Entry 9N5F (X-ray diffraction, 3.60 A resolution); this record covers chains A and B of the 13 polymer chains in the assembly.

== Chain A ==
Molecule: DNA-directed RNA polymerase II subunit RPB1
Source organism: Saccharomyces cerevisiae S288C
Notes: EC 2.7.7.6
Reference sequence: P04050 (RPB1_YEAST); residue numbers follow UniProt; this construct covers 1-1733
Sequence (1733 residues; each row starts with the number of its first residue):
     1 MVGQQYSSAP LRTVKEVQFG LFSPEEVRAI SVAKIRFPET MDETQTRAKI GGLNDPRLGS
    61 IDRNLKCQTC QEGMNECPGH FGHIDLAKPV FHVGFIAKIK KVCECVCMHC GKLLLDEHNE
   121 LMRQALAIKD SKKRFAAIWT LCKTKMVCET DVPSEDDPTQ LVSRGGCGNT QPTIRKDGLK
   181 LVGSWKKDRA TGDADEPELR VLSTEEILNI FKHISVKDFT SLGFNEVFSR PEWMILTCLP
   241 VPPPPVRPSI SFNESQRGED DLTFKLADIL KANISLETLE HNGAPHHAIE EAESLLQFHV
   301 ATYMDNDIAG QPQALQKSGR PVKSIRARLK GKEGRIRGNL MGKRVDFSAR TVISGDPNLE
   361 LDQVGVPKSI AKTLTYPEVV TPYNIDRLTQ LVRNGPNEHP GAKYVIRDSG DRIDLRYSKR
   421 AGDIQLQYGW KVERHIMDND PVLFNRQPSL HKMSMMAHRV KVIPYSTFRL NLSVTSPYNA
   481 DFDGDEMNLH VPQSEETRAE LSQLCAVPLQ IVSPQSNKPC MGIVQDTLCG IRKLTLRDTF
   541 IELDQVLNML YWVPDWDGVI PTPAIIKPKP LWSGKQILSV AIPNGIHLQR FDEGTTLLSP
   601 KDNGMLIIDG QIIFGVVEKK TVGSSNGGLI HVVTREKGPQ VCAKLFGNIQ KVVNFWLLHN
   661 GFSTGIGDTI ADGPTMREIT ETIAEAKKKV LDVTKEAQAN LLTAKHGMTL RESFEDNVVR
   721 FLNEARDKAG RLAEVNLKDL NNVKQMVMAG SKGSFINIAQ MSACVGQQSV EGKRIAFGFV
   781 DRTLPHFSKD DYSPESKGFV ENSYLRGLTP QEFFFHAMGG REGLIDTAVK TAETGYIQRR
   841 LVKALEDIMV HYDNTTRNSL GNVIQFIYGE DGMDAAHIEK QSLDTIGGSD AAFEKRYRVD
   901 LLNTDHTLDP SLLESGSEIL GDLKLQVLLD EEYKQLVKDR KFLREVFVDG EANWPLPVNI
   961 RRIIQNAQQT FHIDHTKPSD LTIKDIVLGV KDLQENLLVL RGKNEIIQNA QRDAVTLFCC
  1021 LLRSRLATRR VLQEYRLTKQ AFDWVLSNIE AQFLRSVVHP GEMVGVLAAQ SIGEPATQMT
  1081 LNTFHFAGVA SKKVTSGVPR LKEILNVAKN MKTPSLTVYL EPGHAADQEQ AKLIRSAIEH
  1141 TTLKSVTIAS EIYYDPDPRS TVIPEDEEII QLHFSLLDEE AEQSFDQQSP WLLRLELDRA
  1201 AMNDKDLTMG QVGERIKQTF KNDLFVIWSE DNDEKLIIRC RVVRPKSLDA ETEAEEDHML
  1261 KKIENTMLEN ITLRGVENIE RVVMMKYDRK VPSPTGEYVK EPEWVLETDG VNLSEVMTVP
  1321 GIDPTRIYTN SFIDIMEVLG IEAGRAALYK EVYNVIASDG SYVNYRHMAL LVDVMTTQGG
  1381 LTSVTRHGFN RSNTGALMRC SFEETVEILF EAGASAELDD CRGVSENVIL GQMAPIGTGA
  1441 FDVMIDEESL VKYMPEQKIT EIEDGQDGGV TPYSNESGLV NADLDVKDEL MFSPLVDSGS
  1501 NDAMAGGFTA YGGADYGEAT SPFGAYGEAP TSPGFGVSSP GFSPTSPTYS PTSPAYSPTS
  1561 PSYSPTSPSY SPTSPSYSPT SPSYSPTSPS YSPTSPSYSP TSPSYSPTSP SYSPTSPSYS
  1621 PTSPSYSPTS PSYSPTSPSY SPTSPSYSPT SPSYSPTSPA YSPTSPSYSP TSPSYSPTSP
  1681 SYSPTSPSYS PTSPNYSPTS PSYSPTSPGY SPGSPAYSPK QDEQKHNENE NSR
Unresolved in the structure: 1-2, 154-160, 187-198, 250-256, 1082-1091, 1177-1186, 1244-1256, 1447-1733
Curated features (UniProtKB/Swiss-Prot):
  - region: Pro248 to Asp260 (Lid loop), Asn306 to Lys323 (Rudder loop), Pro810 to Glu822 (Bridging helix)
  - binding site (Zn(2+)): Cys67, Cys70, Cys77, His80, Cys107, Cys110, Cys148, Cys167
  - binding site (Mg(2+)): Asp481, Asp483, Asp485
  - modified residue: Thr1471 (Phosphothreonine)
  - cross-link (Glycyl lysine isopeptide (Lys-Gly)): Lys695 (interchain with G-Cter in ubiquitin), Lys1246 (interchain with G-Cter in ubiquitin), Lys1350 (interchain with G-Cter in ubiquitin)
  - natural variant: Ser1653 to Pro1659 (deletion: In strain: A364A)
  - mutagenesis: Lys1246 (K1246R: Impairs ubiquitination during transcription stress)
Metal / ion sites: Zn2+ site 1: Cys67, Cys70, Cys77, His80; Zn2+ site 2: Cys107, Cys167; Mg2+: Asp483, Asp485 (shared with 2 residues of chain R)

== Chain B ==
Molecule: DNA-directed RNA polymerase II subunit RPB2
Source organism: Saccharomyces cerevisiae S288C
Notes: EC 2.7.7.6
Reference sequence: P08518 (RPB2_YEAST); residue numbers follow UniProt; this construct covers 1-1224
Sequence (1224 residues; numbered 1 to 1224; the number before each row is that of its first residue):
     1 MSDLANSEKY YDEDPYGFED ESAPITAEDS WAVISAFFRE KGLVSQQLDS FNQFVDYTLQ
    61 DIICEDSTLI LEQLAQHTTE SDNISRKYEI SFGKIYVTKP MVNESDGVTH ALYPQEARLR
   121 NLTYSSGLFV DVKKRTYEAI DVPGRELKYE LIAEESEDDS ESGKVFIGRL PIMLRSKNCY
   181 LSEATESDLY KLKECPFDMG GYFIINGSEK VLIAQERSAG NIVQVFKKAA PSPISHVAEI
   241 RSALEKGSRF ISTLQVKLYG REGSSARTIK ATLPYIKQDI PIVIIFRALG IIPDGEILEH
   301 ICYDVNDWQM LEMLKPCVED GFVIQDRETA LDFIGRRGTA LGIKKEKRIQ YAKDILQKEF
   361 LPHITQLEGF ESRKAFFLGY MINRLLLCAL DRKDQDDRDH FGKKRLDLAG PLLAQLFKTL
   421 FKKLTKDIFR YMQRTVEEAH DFNMKLAINA KTITSGLKYA LATGNWGEQK KAMSSRAGVS
   481 QVLNRYTYSS TLSHLRRTNT PIGRDGKLAK PRQLHNTHWG LVCPAETPEG QACGLVKNLS
   541 LMSCISVGTD PMPIITFLSE WGMEPLEDYV PHQSPDATRV FVNGVWHGVH RNPARLMETL
   601 RTLRRKGDIN PEVSMIRDIR EKELKIFTDA GRVYRPLFIV EDDESLGHKE LKVRKGHIAK
   661 LMATEYQDIE GGFEDVEEYT WSSLLNEGLV EYIDAEEEES ILIAMQPEDL EPAEANEEND
   721 LDVDPAKRIR VSHHATTFTH CEIHPSMILG VAASIIPFPD HNQSPRNTYQ SAMGKQAMGV
   781 FLTNYNVRMD TMANILYYPQ KPLGTTRAME YLKFRELPAG QNAIVAIACY SGYNQEDSMI
   841 MNQSSIDRGL FRSLFFRSYM DQEKKYGMSI TETFEKPQRT NTLRMKHGTY DKLDDDGLIA
   901 PGVRVSGEDV IIGKTTPISP DEEELGQRTA YHSKRDASTP LRSTENGIVD QVLVTTNQDG
   961 LKFVKVRVRT TKIPQIGDKF ASRHGQKGTI GITYRREDMP FTAEGIVPDL IINPHAIPSR
  1021 MTVAHLIECL LSKVAALSGN EGDASPFTDI TVEGISKLLR EHGYQSRGFE VMYNGHTGKK
  1081 LMAQIFFGPT YYQRLRHMVD DKIHARARGP MQVLTRQPVE GRSRDGGLRF GEMERDCMIA
  1141 HGAASFLKER LMEASDAFRV HICGICGLMT VIAKLNHNQF ECKGCDNKID IYQIHIPYAA
  1201 KLLFQELMAM NITPRLYTDR SRDF
Unresolved in the structure: 1-19, 74-85, 139-161, 338-344, 439-445, 503-508, 644-647, 669-675, 715-720, 920-929, 1222-1224
Metal / ion sites: Zn2+: Cys1163, Cys1166, Cys1182, Cys1185

== Interface between chain A and chain B ==
Contacting residue pairs (381):
  Gln4(A) with Phe1158(B); Arg1159(B)
  Gln5(A) with Arg1159(B), hydrogen bond (backbone-side chain); Leu1175(B), hydrogen bond (side chain-backbone); Asn1176(B)
  Tyr6(A) with Arg1159(B); Leu1175(B)
  Ser7(A) with Arg1159(B); His1161(B), hydrogen bond; Leu1175(B); Phe1180(B); Gln1193(B), hydrogen bond
  Ser8(A) with Asn1178(B); Phe1180(B)
  Ala9(A) with Ile1191(B), hydrophobic; Gln1193(B), hydrogen bond (backbone-side chain)
  Pro10(A) with Ile1191(B); Tyr1192(B); Gln1193(B), hydrogen bond (backbone-backbone)
  Leu11(A) with Gln1193(B); Ile1194(B), hydrophobic; His1195(B)
  Arg12(A) with Tyr1192(B), hydrogen bond; Gln1193(B); Ile1194(B); Thr1218(B), hydrogen bond (backbone-side chain); Asp1219(B), salt bridge
  Thr13(A) with Thr1218(B)
  Val14(A) with Ile1194(B), hydrophobic
  Lys15(A) with Tyr1217(B); Thr1218(B), hydrogen bond (backbone-backbone); Arg1220(B)
  Glu16(A) with Tyr1217(B), hydrogen bond (backbone-backbone); Asp1219(B); Arg1220(B); Ser1221(B), hydrogen bond (side chain-backbone)
  Val17(A) with Arg1215(B); Leu1216(B), hydrophobic
  Gln18(A) with Thr1213(B); Pro1214(B); Arg1215(B), hydrogen bond (backbone-backbone)
  Phe19(A) with Thr1213(B)
  Gly20(A) with Ile1212(B); Thr1213(B), hydrogen bond (backbone-backbone)
  Leu21(A) with Asn1211(B); Ile1212(B), hydrophobic; Thr1213(B)
  Phe22(A) with Leu1168(B), hydrophobic; Met1208(B), hydrophobic; Asn1211(B), hydrogen bond (backbone-backbone); Ile1212(B); Thr1213(B)
  Glu26(A) with Arg1215(B), salt bridge
  Ala29(A) with Lys1183(B), hydrogen bond (backbone-side chain)
  Ile30(A) with Cys1166(B), hydrophobic; Thr1170(B); Lys1183(B)
  Ser31(A) with Lys1183(B), hydrogen bond (backbone-side chain)
  Val32(A) with Lys1183(B)
  Thr69(A) with Lys1174(B)
  Cys70(A) with Ala1173(B)
  Gln71(A) with Ala1173(B), hydrogen bond (side chain-backbone); Lys1174(B); Asn1176(B)
  Glu72(A) with Ala1173(B); Leu1175(B)
  Met74(A) with Arg1116(B)
  Asn75(A) with Arg1116(B); Phe1158(B)
  Pro78(A) with Lys1201(B), hydrogen bond (backbone-side chain); Gln1205(B), hydrogen bond (backbone-side chain)
  Phe81(A) with Gln1205(B); Met1208(B), hydrophobic; Ala1209(B)
  His92(A) with Asn1211(B)
  Phe95(A) with Asn1211(B); Ile1212(B), hydrophobic
  Phe228(A) with Arg1215(B)
  Leu236(A) with Asn1211(B)
  Pro240(A) with Met1208(B)
  Val246(A) with Leu1114(B)
  Tyr303(A) with Ala1209(B)
  Met304(A) with Ala1209(B); Met1210(B), hydrophobic
  Ile325(A) with Glu1206(B); Met1210(B), hydrophobic
  Arg326(A) with Met1210(B)
  Arg328(A) with Leu1202(B); Glu1206(B), salt bridge
  Leu329(A) with Leu1203(B), hydrophobic; Glu1206(B)
  Arg335(A) with Leu1203(B)
  Ile336(A) with Leu1203(B), hydrophobic
  Arg337(A) with Arg1129(B)
  Gly338(A) with Arg1129(B), hydrogen bond (backbone-side chain)
  Asn339(A) with Thr1115(B); Gln1117(B), hydrogen bond (backbone-side chain); Ala1199(B)
  Leu340(A) with Ala1199(B), hydrophobic; Ala1200(B)
  Met341(A) with Glu1132(B); Arg1135(B)
  Gly342(A) with Arg1129(B), hydrogen bond (backbone-side chain); Phe1130(B)
  Lys343(A) with Gln1117(B); Arg1129(B); Phe1130(B), hydrogen bond (backbone-backbone); Leu1151(B), hydrogen bond (side chain-backbone); Asp1156(B), salt bridge; Pro1197(B)
  Arg344(A) with Pro1118(B); Val1119(B); Glu1120(B), salt bridge; Gly1127(B); Leu1128(B); Arg1129(B); Ser1155(B), hydrogen bond (backbone-side chain)
  Val345(A) with Pro1118(B); Gly1127(B); Leu1128(B), hydrogen bond (backbone-backbone); Phe1130(B), hydrophobic; Arg1150(B)
  Asp346(A) with Arg1106(B), salt bridge; Ala1107(B); Arg1108(B); Met1111(B); Arg1150(B); Ala1154(B)
  Phe347(A) with Arg1106(B); Ala1107(B), hydrogen bond (backbone-backbone); Arg1150(B), hydrogen bond (backbone-side chain)
  Ser348(A) with Ala1105(B); Arg1106(B), hydrogen bond (backbone-backbone); Leu1128(B)
  Ala349(A) with His1104(B)
  Arg350(A) with Ile1103(B); His1104(B); Leu1128(B)
  Thr351(A) with Ile1103(B)
  Ser354(A) with Ile990(B); Gly991(B)
  Gly355(A) with Tyr833(B)
  Asp356(A) with Tyr833(B), hydrogen bond
  Pro357(A) with Ser831(B); Gly832(B); Tyr833(B)
  Ile370(A) with Ala1105(B), hydrophobic
  Thr373(A) with Ala1105(B); Ala1107(B)
  Leu374(A) with Ala1107(B)
  Arg412(A) with Arg1108(B)
  Glu433(A) with Arg1108(B), salt bridge
  Leu443(A) with Met1138(B), hydrophobic; Phe1146(B), hydrophobic
  Asn445(A) with Glu1134(B)
  Gln447(A) with Glu1134(B)
  Ser449(A) with Met1133(B); Glu1134(B), hydrogen bond; Cys1137(B), hydrogen bond (backbone-side chain)
  His451(A) with Cys1137(B), hydrogen bond (backbone-side chain)
  Lys452(A) with Cys1137(B); Ala1140(B), hydrogen bond (side chain-backbone); His1141(B), hydrogen bond (backbone-side chain)
  Met455(A) with Phe1130(B), hydrophobic; Glu1134(B); Cys1137(B), hydrophobic; Met1138(B), hydrophobic; His1141(B)
  Tyr465(A) with Ile976(B), hydrophobic
  Ser466(A) with Gln975(B), hydrogen bond; Ile976(B); Val1099(B); Ile1103(B)
  Thr467(A) with Ile976(B); Gly977(B); Val1099(B)
  Arg469(A) with Tyr833(B); Ile976(B); Gly991(B), hydrogen bond (side chain-backbone)
  Leu472(A) with Gln835(B); Glu836(B)
  Thr475(A) with Glu836(B), hydrogen bond
  Asp481(A) with Glu836(B)
  Phe482(A) with Gln835(B); Glu836(B), hydrogen bond (backbone-backbone); Asp837(B); Ser838(B), hydrogen bond (backbone-backbone); Thr989(B)
  Asp483(A) with Glu836(B); Lys979(B); Lys987(B)
  Gly484(A) with Thr989(B)
  Glu486(A) with Lys1102(B), salt bridge
  His490(A) with Phe1130(B); Arg1150(B), hydrogen bond
  Val491(A) with Arg1150(B), hydrogen bond (backbone-side chain)
  Pro492(A) with Glu1149(B)
  Gln493(A) with Glu1149(B), hydrogen bond (backbone-side chain)
  Ser494(A) with Glu1149(B), hydrogen bond
  Thr497(A) with Ser1145(B); Phe1146(B); Glu1149(B), hydrogen bond
  Glu500(A) with Ala1143(B); Ala1144(B), hydrogen bond (side chain-backbone); Ser1145(B), hydrogen bond; Phe1146(B), hydrogen bond (side chain-backbone)
  Leu501(A) with Phe1146(B), hydrophobic
  Cys505(A) with Met1138(B), hydrophobic; His1141(B)
  Gln510(A) with His1141(B)
  Val524(A) with Gln835(B)
  Gln525(A) with Gln835(B); Glu836(B); Asn1013(B); His1015(B), hydrogen bond (backbone-side chain)
  Asp526(A) with Cys829(B), hydrogen bond; Gly832(B); Asn834(B); Gln835(B); Asn1013(B), hydrogen bond; His1015(B), salt bridge
  Cys529(A) with His1015(B)
  Leu657(A) with Cys829(B), hydrophobic
  Leu658(A) with Tyr830(B), hydrophobic; Leu1081(B)
  His659(A) with Asn1074(B), hydrogen bond; Thr1077(B); Leu1081(B)
  Asn660(A) with Leu1081(B); Met1082(B), hydrogen bond (backbone-backbone); Ala1083(B), hydrogen bond (backbone-backbone)
  Gly661(A) with Leu1081(B); Ala1083(B)
  Phe662(A) with Ile827(B); Ala828(B); Cys829(B), hydrophobic; His1015(B); Ala1083(B)
  Ser663(A) with Ile827(B), hydrogen bond (side chain-backbone); Ala828(B); Pro1014(B); Gln1084(B); Ile1085(B); Phe1086(B), hydrogen bond (side chain-backbone)
  Thr664(A) with Ile827(B); Pro1014(B); Phe1069(B); Phe1086(B)
  Gly665(A) with Leu1026(B); Phe1069(B)
  Ile666(A) with Leu1026(B); Ile1027(B); Leu1030(B), hydrophobic; Val1052(B), hydrophobic; Phe1086(B), hydrophobic
  Gly667(A) with Arg1067(B)
  Asp668(A) with Phe1069(B)
  Ile670(A) with Arg1067(B)
  Met746(A) with Pro1014(B); His1015(B), hydrogen bond; Pro1018(B), hydrophobic
  Ser751(A) with His1015(B)
  Lys752(A) with His1015(B); Ser1019(B), hydrogen bond; Arg1020(B)
  Asn757(A) with Pro1018(B), hydrogen bond (side chain-backbone); Ser1019(B); Met1021(B)
  Gln760(A) with Met1021(B)
  Met761(A) with Pro1018(B); Met1021(B), hydrophobic
  Glu771(A) with Lys510(B), salt bridge
  Ala776(A) with Asn516(B), hydrogen bond (backbone-side chain)
  Gly778(A) with Asn516(B)
  Phe779(A) with Asn516(B); Thr517(B); Glu698(B)
  Val780(A) with Glu699(B)
  Arg782(A) with Glu698(B), hydrogen bond (side chain-backbone); Glu699(B), hydrogen bond (side chain-backbone); Ile701(B), hydrogen bond (side chain-backbone); Leu702(B)
  Thr783(A) with Asn516(B), hydrogen bond (backbone-side chain)
  Pro785(A) with Glu698(B); Ile701(B); Leu702(B); Ile703(B)
  His786(A) with Trp519(B); Leu702(B); Ile703(B); Met705(B), hydrogen bond; Glu742(B), salt bridge
  Phe787(A) with Leu702(B)
  Glu795(A) with Val731(B)
  Glu801(A) with Ile729(B); Val731(B)
  Asn802(A) with Arg728(B); Ile729(B), hydrogen bond (side chain-backbone)
  Tyr804(A) with His761(B); Gln763(B); Met1021(B); Val1023(B), hydrophobic
  Leu805(A) with His761(B), hydrogen bond (backbone-side chain)
  Arg806(A) with Pro725(B), hydrogen bond (side chain-backbone); Ala726(B); Lys727(B), hydrogen bond (side chain-backbone); Arg728(B); Ile729(B)
  Gly807(A) with Arg728(B); His761(B)
  Leu808(A) with Arg728(B), hydrogen bond (backbone-side chain); Asp760(B); Phe1047(B)
  Thr809(A) with Ile729(B); Arg730(B)
  Pro810(A) with Met705(B), hydrophobic; Arg730(B); Pro745(B), hydrophobic; Phe1047(B), hydrophobic
  Gln811(A) with Met705(B)
  Phe813(A) with Pro759(B); Asp760(B); Asn767(B); Phe1047(B), hydrophobic
  Phe814(A) with Leu514(B), hydrophobic; His515(B); His518(B); Trp519(B)
  His816(A) with Ser764(B), hydrogen bond
  Ala817(A) with Leu514(B), hydrophobic; Pro524(B), hydrophobic
  Met818(A) with Leu514(B); Asn516(B)
  Arg821(A) with Arg512(B), hydrogen bond (side chain-backbone); Gln513(B); Leu514(B); Pro524(B), hydrogen bond (side chain-backbone); Ala525(B); Thr527(B)
  Leu824(A) with Thr768(B)
  Ile825(A) with Arg512(B)
  Ala828(A) with Gly530(B)
  Gln838(A) with Met1133(B)
  Arg839(A) with Glu1132(B), salt bridge
  Val842(A) with Asp1136(B)
  Lys843(A) with Glu1132(B); Arg1135(B)
  Glu846(A) with Arg1135(B), salt bridge
  Val1066(A) with Asp1136(B)
  Gln1070(A) with Asp1136(B), hydrogen bond (side chain-backbone); Cys1137(B); Ala1140(B)
  Lys1144(A) with Glu262(B), salt bridge
  Asn1265(A) with Gly263(B); Ser265(B)
  Glu1269(A) with Glu262(B); Gly263(B)
  Phe1410(A) with Met1210(B), hydrophobic
  Gly1413(A) with Ile1212(B)
  Arg1422(A) with Arg1220(B)
  Val1424(A) with Ile1139(B), hydrophobic
  Val1428(A) with Arg1135(B); Leu1147(B), hydrophobic; Leu1151(B), hydrophobic
  Ile1429(A) with Pro1197(B); Ala1200(B)
  Leu1430(A) with His1195(B); Pro1197(B)
  Gly1431(A) with Lys1148(B); Met1152(B); Pro1197(B)
  Met1433(A) with Ala1144(B), hydrophobic; Ser1145(B), hydrogen bond; Lys1148(B)
  Ala1434(A) with Ala1144(B)
  Ile1436(A) with Ile1139(B), hydrophobic; Gly1142(B); Ala1144(B), hydrophobic
  Thr1438(A) with Gly1142(B), hydrogen bond (side chain-backbone); Ala1144(B); Ser1145(B)
Interface residues without a listed pair, chain A (203 interface residues in all): Arg47, Cys77, Pro242, Pro243, Pro245, Pro248, Gly319, Val352, Ile353, Asn358, Asn488, Leu504, Thr527, Asn654, Thr669, Val743, Gly753, Ile775, Leu784, Ser788, Lys789, Gly820, Glu822, Gly835, Met1063, Lys1261, Leu1409, Ser1425, Gln1432, Gly1439
Interface residues without a listed pair, chain B (195 interface residues in all): Ser264, Lys315, Lys471, Cys523, Cys533, Gly534, Asp618, Arg620, Ser700, Ala704, Ala735, Phe738, Asn762, Pro765, Tyr769, Ile918, Ser919, Gly988, Thr993, Ile1017, His1076, Lys1080, Gly1109, Gly1131, His1177, Gly1184, Ile1196, Tyr1198, Phe1204, Leu1207

== Overview ==
Chain A and chain B form an interface of 203 and 195 residues respectively, with 76 hydrogen bonds and 14 salt
bridges. Polar pairs include Arg12(A)-Asp1219(B), Glu26(A)-Arg1215(B) and Arg328(A)-Glu1206(B). UniProt lists
8 Zn2+-binding residues, 3 Mg2+-binding residues and one mutagenesis site on chain A.
Here chain A is DNA-directed RNA polymerase II subunit RPB1 and chain B is DNA-directed RNA polymerase II
subunit RPB2, both from Saccharomyces cerevisiae S288C. Entry 9N5F (RNA polymerase II elongation complex with
8-oxoG in syn-conformation with added AMP) was determined by X-ray diffraction (same publication as 9N5B,
9N5C, 9N5D, 9N5E and 9N5G).
